Entry 8APT (X-ray diffraction, 1.80 A resolution); this record covers chain A.

Chain A:
Name: tRNA (guanine-N(1)-)-methyltransferase
From: Haemophilus influenzae
Notes: EC 2.1.1.228
UniProtKB: A5UG04 (TRMD_HAEIG); numbering as in UniProt (aligned over 1-246)
Chain sequence (266 residues; each row starts with the number of its first residue; numbers below 1 keep their minus sign (Met-19 is residue -19)):
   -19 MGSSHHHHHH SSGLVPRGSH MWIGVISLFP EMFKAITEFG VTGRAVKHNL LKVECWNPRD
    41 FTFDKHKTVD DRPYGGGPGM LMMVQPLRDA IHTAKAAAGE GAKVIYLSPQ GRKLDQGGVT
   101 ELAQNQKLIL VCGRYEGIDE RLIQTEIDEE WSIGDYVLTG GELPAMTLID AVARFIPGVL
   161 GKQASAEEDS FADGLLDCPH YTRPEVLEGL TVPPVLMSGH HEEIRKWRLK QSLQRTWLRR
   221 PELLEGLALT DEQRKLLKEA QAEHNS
Unresolved in the structure: -19 to -10, 162-168, 246
Sequence notes: initiating methionine (-19); expression tag (-18 to 0)
Ligand contacts: NN9 (6-[[3-(aminomethyl)phenyl]methylamino]pyridine-3-carboxamide): Tyr86, Leu87, Ser88, Pro89, Gln90, Gly113, Glu116, Gly117, Trp131, Ser132, Ile133, Gly134, Tyr136, Val137, Leu138, Thr139, Gly140, Gly141, Pro144, Asp177
UniProt features mapped onto this chain:
  - binding site (S-adenosyl-L-methionine): Gly113, Ile133 to Leu138

Summary:
Chain A binds compound NN9. UniProt lists 7 S-adenosyl-L-methionine-binding residues.
Chain A is tRNA (guanine-N(1)-)-methyltransferase (Haemophilus influenzae); the structure, Crystal Structure
of H. influenzae TrmD in complex with Compound 13, was determined by X-ray diffraction together with 8APU,
8APV and 8APW from the same study.
